4MC7 - chains A and C of the 4 polymer chains in the assembly; structure by X-ray diffraction, 2.99 A resolution.

Chain A (and C):
Protein: Neuraminidase
Organism: Influenza A virus
Notes: chain C of this document is another copy of the same molecule, construct and numbering; everything in this record applies to it too
Amino-acid sequence (374 residues; each row starts with the number of its first residue):
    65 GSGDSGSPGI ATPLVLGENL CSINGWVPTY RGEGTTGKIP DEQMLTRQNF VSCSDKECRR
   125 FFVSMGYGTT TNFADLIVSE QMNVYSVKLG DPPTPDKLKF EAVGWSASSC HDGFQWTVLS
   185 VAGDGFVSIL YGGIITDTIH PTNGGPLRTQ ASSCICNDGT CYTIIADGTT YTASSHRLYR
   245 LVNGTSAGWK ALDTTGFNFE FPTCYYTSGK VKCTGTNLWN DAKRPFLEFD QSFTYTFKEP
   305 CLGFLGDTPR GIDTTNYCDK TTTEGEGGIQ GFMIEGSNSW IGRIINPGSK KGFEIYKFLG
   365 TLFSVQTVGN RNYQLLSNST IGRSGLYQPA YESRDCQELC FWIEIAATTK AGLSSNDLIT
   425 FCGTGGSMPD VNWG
Not modelled in the structure: 65-74, 438
Disulfide bonds: C85-C400, C117-C122, C174-C218, C220-C225, C268-C277, C305-C322, C404-C426
Covalent attachments: N-acetylglucosamine (NAG) linked to N247
Metal / ion sites: Ca2+ site 1: D160 (shared with 1 residue of chain B; D160(C) of chain C; 1 residue of chain D); Ca2+ site 2: N281, D285, D311, G329, G331

Chain A / chain C interface:
Pairs across the interface - 38 pairs, chain A then chain C:
  V91(A) with I199(C), hydrophobic
  P92(A) with V167(C)
  T93(A) with F164(C); I199(C)
  Y94(A) with F164(C), hydrophobic
  R95(A) with E144(C), hydrogen bond (side chain-backbone); Q145(C); M146(C), hydrogen bond (side chain-backbone); N147(C), hydrogen bond; F164(C); V167(C)
  E97(A) with M108(C); S128(C); Y131(C); N147(C); Y149(C), hydrogen bond
  T100(A) with Q145(C), hydrogen bond (backbone-side chain)
  K102(A) with T134(C), hydrogen bond (backbone-side chain)
  P104(A) with Y131(C), hydrophobic; T134(C)
  Q107(A) with Y131(C)
  G154(A) with F164(C)
  D155(A) with L162(C)
  P156(A) with P159(C)
  T158(A) with D160(C), hydrogen bond
  D160(A) with D160(C)
  K161(A) with D160(C)
  Y395(A) with I198(C)
  K414(A) with T133(C), hydrogen bond
  M432(A) with F190(C), hydrophobic; H204(C)
  P433(A) with D188(C); H204(C)
  V435(A) with G187(C); D188(C)
  W437(A) with A186(C), hydrophobic; G187(C); F190(C), hydrophobic
Also at the interface, not in a pair above, chain A (26 interface residues in all): I103, E106, S431, D434
Also at the interface, not in a pair above, chain C (24 interface residues in all): E106, G130

In short:
Chain A and chain C form an interface of 26 and 24 residues respectively, with 8 hydrogen bonds. Polar pairs
include R95(A)-E144(C), R95(A)-M146(C) and R95(A)-N147(C). N-acetylglucosamine is covalently linked to
N247(A). The Ca2+ site 2 is built by N281(A), D285(A), D311(A), G329(A) and G331(A).
Both chains are Neuraminidase (Influenza A virus). Entry 4MC7 (Crystal structure of a subtype N11
neuraminidase-like protein of A/flat-faced bat/Peru/033/2010 (H18N11)) was determined by X-ray diffraction
(same publication as 4K3X, 4K3Y and 4MC5).
